Entry 8JNZ (X-ray diffraction, 2.84 A resolution); this record covers chain A.

Chain A:
Name: Poly [ADP-ribose] polymerase 1, processed C-terminus
Organism: Homo sapiens
Reference sequence: P09874 (PARP1_HUMAN); residue numbers follow UniProt; this construct covers 662-1011
Chain sequence (354 residues; row label = number of the first residue in the row):
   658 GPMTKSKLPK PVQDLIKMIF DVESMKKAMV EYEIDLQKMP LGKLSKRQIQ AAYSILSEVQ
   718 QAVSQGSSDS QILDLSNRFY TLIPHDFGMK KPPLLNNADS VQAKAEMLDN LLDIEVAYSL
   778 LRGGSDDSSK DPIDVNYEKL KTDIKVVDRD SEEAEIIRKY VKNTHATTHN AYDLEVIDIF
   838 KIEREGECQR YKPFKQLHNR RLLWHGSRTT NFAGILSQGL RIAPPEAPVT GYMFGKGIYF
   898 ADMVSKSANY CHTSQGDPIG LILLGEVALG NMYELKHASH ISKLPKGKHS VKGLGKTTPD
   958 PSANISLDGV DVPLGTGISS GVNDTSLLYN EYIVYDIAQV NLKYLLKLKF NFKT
Unresolved in the structure: 658-659
Construct notes: expression tag (658-661); variant Ala-762 (Val in P09874)
UniProt features mapped onto this chain:
  - active site: Glu-988 (For poly [ADP-ribose] polymerase activity)
  - binding site (NAD(+)): His-862 to Ser-864, Gly-871, Arg-878, Ser-904
  - modified residue (Phosphoserine): Ser-782, Ser-786
  - cross-link: Lys-748 (Glycyl lysine isopeptide (Lys-Gly) (interchain with G-Cter in SUMO1))
  - natural variant: Ala-762 (V762A: this construct carries the variant)
  - mutagenesis: Leu-698 to Leu-701 (Increased auto-poly-ADP-ribosylation), Leu-713 (L713A: Increased auto-poly-ADP-ribosylation; L713F: Leads to constitutive activity in absence of DNA damage due to unfolding of the PARP alpha-helical domain, relieving autoinhibition), Glu-763 to Asp-770 (Able to bind BAD inhibitor in absence of DNA), Leu-765 (L765A: Increased auto-poly-ADP-ribosylation), Asp-766 to Asp-770 (Able to bind EB-47 or BAD inhibitors in absence of DNA. Released from DNA strand break independently of EB-47 or BAD inhibitors), Leu-768 (L768A: Increased auto-poly-ADP-ribosylation), Ala-774 (A774S/L: Increased DNA-independent poly-ADP-ribosyltransferase activity), Leu-797 (L797P: 1.5% of wild-type activity), His-826 (H826A: Strongly reduced serine ADP-ribosylation, caused by abolished interaction with HPF1; H826E: Decreased polymerase activity, leading to the production of short poly-ADP-ribose chains), Pro-850 to Phe-851 (Abolished interaction with TIMELESS), His-862 (H862A: Poly-ADP-ribosyltransferase activity is impaired while mono-ADP-ribosyltransferase activity is not affected; produces a mixture of short and mono ADP-ribose chains), Arg-865 (R865A: Increased affinity for DNA damage sites), 19 further mutagenesis entries in UniProt
Small-molecule neighbours: ERV (6-methylpyrazolo[1,5-a]pyrimidine-3-carboxamide): Trp-861, His-862, Gly-863, Tyr-896, Phe-897, Ala-898, Lys-903, Ser-904, Tyr-907, Glu-988

Overview:
Bound to chain A: compound ERV. Curated annotation (UniProt) lists active-site residue Glu-988, 6 NAD+-binding
residues and 41 mutagenesis sites.
Chain A is Poly [ADP-ribose] polymerase 1, processed C-terminus (Homo sapiens); the structure, Human
ADP-ribosyltransferase 1 (PARP1) catalytic domain bound to a pyrazolopyrimidine carboxamide inhibitor, was
determined by X-ray diffraction together with 8JNY from the same study.
